Entry 7VZR (electron microscopy, 2.22 A resolution); this record covers chains H and c of the 12 polymer chains in the assembly.

== Chain H ==
Protein: undefined polypeptide
Source organism: Chloracidobacterium thermophilum
Sequence (19 residues; numbered 1 to 19; the number before each row is that of its first residue; X marks 19 residues of unknown identity (built as UNK)):
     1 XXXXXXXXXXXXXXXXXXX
Small-molecule neighbours: chlorophyll a (CLA): UNK_3, UNK_4, UNK_5, UNK_6

== Chain c ==
Protein: Cytochrome c domain-containing protein
Source organism: Chloracidobacterium thermophilum B
UniProtKB: G2LDR3 (G2LDR3_CHLTF); numbering as in UniProt (aligned over 16-160)
Sequence (145 residues; each row starts with the number of its first residue):
    16 VMATGCFVGARNASEPRLGSSSIAASRTAPAYLREAQVLYEGSTDGLPKD
    66 TPADEIAHYKAMLAELQTRNYAACAGCHQVNGGGNKAINATNFQDAGWQA
   116 NNSSPGMVTSIVNGKGKVMPAYKDKLTLQQINYLVEYIRRFEKKR
Ion coordination: heme c Fe: His93, Met134
Small-molecule neighbours:
  - chlorophyll a (CLA): Met17, Ala18, Cys21, Phe22, Val23
  - heme c (HEC), molecule 1: Tyr86, Ala87, Ala88, Cys89, Cys92, His93, Ile103, Asn104, Ala105, Thr106, Phe108, Trp113, Asn117, Met122, Ser125, Ile126, Lys130, Gly131, Val133, Met134, Pro135, Tyr137, Leu149, Ile153
  - heme c (HEC), molecule 2: Asn116, Asn117, Ser118, Gly121, Lys130
  - lycopene (LYC): Val16, Met17, Ala18

== Chain H / chain c interface ==
Interface residues of chain c (facing chain H), 7 residues: Phe22, Val23, Gly24, Ala25, Glu80, Thr83, Arg84

== Overview ==
Chain H and chain c make no direct contact in this assembly. Chlorophyll a is bound between chain H and chain
c. Bound to chain c: heme c and lycopene. His93(c) and Met134(c) coordinate a heme c Fe ion.
Chain H is undefined polypeptide (Chloracidobacterium thermophilum) and chain c is Cytochrome c
domain-containing protein (Chloracidobacterium thermophilum B); the structure, Structure of the Acidobacteria
homodimeric reaction center bound with cytochrome c (the smaller form), was determined by electron microscopy
(same publication as 7VZG).
